PDB entry 6BPM | X-ray diffraction, 2.50 A resolution | chain C

== Chain C ==
Name: Catecholate siderophore receptor Fiu
From: Escherichia coli (strain K12)
Reference sequence: P75780 (FIU_ECOLI); residue numbers follow UniProt; this construct covers 34-760
Chain sequence (727 residues; numbered 34 to 760; the number before each row is that of its first residue):
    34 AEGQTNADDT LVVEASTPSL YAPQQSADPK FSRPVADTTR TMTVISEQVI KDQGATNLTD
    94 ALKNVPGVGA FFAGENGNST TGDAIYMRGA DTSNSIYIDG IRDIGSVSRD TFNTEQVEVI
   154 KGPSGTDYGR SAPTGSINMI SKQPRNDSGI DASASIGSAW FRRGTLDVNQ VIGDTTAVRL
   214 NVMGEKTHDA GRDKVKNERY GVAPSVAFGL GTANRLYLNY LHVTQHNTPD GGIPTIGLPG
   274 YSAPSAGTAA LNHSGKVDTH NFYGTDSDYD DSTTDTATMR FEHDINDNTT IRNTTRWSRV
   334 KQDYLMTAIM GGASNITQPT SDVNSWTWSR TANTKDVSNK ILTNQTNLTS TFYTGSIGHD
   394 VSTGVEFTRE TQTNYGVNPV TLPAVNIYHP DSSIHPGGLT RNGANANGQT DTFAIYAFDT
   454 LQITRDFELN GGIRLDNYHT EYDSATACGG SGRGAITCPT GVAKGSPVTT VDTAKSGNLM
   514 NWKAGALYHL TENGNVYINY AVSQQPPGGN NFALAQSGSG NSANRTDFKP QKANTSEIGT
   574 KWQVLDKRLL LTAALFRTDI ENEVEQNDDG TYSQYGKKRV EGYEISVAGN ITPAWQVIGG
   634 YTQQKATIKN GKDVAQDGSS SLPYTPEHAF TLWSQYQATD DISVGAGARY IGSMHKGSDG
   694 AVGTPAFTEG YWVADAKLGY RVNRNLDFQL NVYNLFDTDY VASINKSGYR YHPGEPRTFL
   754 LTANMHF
Not modelled in the structure: 34-49
Disulfide bonds: C481-C491
Ligand contacts:
  - polypropylene glycol (POG; (20S)-2,5,8,11,14,17-hexamethyl-3,6,9,12,15,18-hexaoxahenicosane-1,20-diol), molecule 1: A185, S186, A187, S188, I189, R195, R196, G197, T198, L199, V215, G217, E218, Y233
  - polypropylene glycol (POG), molecule 2: V211, R212, L213, P237, S238, V239, L251, N252, Y253, A310, T311, M312, T328, R329, W330
  - polypropylene glycol (POG), molecule 3: L375, T376, N377, F400, T401, R402, D444, T445, F446, N470, Y471, H472, S509, G510, N511
From the paper describing this entry:
  - mutagenesis - E108A: abolished growth
  - mutagenesis - F105A, T113W, S139W, R142A: decreased growth

== Overview ==
Bound to chain C: 3 copies of polypropylene glycol. From the paper: F105A, T113W and S139W, among others,
reduce growth; E108A abolishes growth.
Chain C is Catecholate siderophore receptor Fiu (Escherichia coli (strain K12)); the structure, The crystal
structure of the Ferric-Catecholate import receptor Fiu from K12 E. coli: Closed form (C21), was determined by
X-ray diffraction together with 6BPN and 6BPO from the same study.
